Entry 7KBD (electron microscopy, 3.38 A resolution); this record covers chains C and I of the 10 polymer chains in the assembly.

== Chain C ==
Protein: Histone H2A
Organism: Xenopus laevis
UniProtKB: Q6DKE3 (Q6DKE3_XENLA); residues 1-139 here = UniProt positions 1-139
Chain sequence (139 residues; row label = number of the first residue in the row):
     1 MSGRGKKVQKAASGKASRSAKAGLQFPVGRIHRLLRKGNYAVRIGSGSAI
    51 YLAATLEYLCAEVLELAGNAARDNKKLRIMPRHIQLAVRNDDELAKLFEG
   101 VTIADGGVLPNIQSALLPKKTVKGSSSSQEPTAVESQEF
Unresolved in the structure: 1-14, 119-139
Reported in the primary citation:
  - binding site for the 151-nt DNA strand (chain I): Lys15 to Ile44

== Chain I ==
Molecule: 151-nt DNA strand
Organism: Xenopus laevis
Sequence (151 nucleotides; row label = number of the first residue in the row; numbers below 1 keep their minus sign (DA-3 is residue -3)):
    -3 AGGATATCACAATCCATATCTGACACGTGCCTGGAGACTAGGGAGTAATC
    47 CCCTTGGCGGTTAAAACGCGGGGGACAGCGCGTACGTGCGTTTAAGCGGT
    97 GCTAGAGCTGTCTACGACCAATTGAGCGGCCTCGGCACCGGGATTGTGAT
   147 A

== Chain C / chain I interface ==
Pairs across the interface - 10 pairs, chain C then chain I:
  Lys15(C) with DG30(I), base contact; DA31(I), hydrogen bond to the base
  Ala16(C) with DA31(I), phosphate contact; DG32(I), hydrogen bond to the phosphate
  Arg18(C) with DA31(I), salt bridge to the phosphate
  Gly29(C) with DA31(I), phosphate contact
  Arg33(C) with DG30(I), salt bridge to the phosphate
  Arg43(C) with DG37(I), base contact; DG39(I), sugar contact
  Arg78(C) with DC20(I), sugar contact
Also at the interface, not in a pair above, chain C (8 interface residues in all): Arg30
Also at the interface, not in a pair above, chain I (8 interface residues in all): DA19, DA21

== In short ==
Chain C and chain I each contribute 8 residues to their interface; the contacts include 2 hydrogen bonds and 2
salt bridges. Polar contacts include Lys15(C)-DA31(I), Ala16(C)-DG32(I) and Arg18(C)-DA31(I). From the paper:
a binding site for the 151-nt DNA strand (chain I) at Lys15(C).
Chain C is Histone H2A and chain I is a 151-nt DNA strand, both from Xenopus laevis; the structure, Nucleosome
in interphase chromosome formed in Xenopus egg extract (oligo fraction), was determined by electron microscopy
together with 7KBE and 7KBF from the same study.
